Entry 3BQ0 (X-ray diffraction, 2.60 A resolution); this record covers chains A and P of the 3 polymer chains in the assembly.

# Chain A
Name: DNA polymerase IV
Organism: Sulfolobus acidocaldarius
Notes: EC 2.7.7.7
UniProt: Q4JB80 (DPO4_SULAC); residue numbers follow UniProt; this construct covers 1-354
Chain sequence (354 residues; row label = number of the first residue in the row):
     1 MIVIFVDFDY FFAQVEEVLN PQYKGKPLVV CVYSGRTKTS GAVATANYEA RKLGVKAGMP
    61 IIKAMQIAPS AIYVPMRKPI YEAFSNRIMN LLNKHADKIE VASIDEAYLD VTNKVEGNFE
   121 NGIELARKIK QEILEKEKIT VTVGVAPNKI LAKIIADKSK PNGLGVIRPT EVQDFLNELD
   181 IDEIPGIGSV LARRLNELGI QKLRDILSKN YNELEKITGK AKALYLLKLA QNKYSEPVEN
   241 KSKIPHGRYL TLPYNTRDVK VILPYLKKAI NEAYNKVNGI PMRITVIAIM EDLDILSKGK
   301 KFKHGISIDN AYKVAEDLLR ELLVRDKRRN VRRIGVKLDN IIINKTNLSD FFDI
Unresolved in the structure: 36-38, 345-354
Curated features (UniProtKB/Swiss-Prot):
  - active site: Glu106
  - binding site (Mg(2+)): Asp7, Asp105
  - site: Phe12 (Substrate discrimination)

# Chain P
Molecule: 10-nt DNA strand
Sequence (10 nucleotides; numbered 1 to 10; the number before each row is that of its first residue):
     1 GAAGCCGGCG

# How chain A and chain P interact
Pairs across the interface (15):
  Pro185(A) - DC9(P)  phosphate contact
  Gly186(A) - DG8(P)  phosphate contact
  Gly186(A) - DC9(P)  hydrogen bond to the phosphate
  Ile187(A) - DC9(P)  phosphate contact
  Gly188(A) - DG8(P)  hydrogen bond to the phosphate
  Gly188(A) - DC9(P)  phosphate contact
  Ser189(A) - DG8(P)  hydrogen bond to the phosphate
  Val190(A) - DG7(P)  phosphate contact
  Val190(A) - DG8(P)  hydrogen bond to the phosphate
  Leu191(A) - DG7(P)  phosphate contact
  Leu191(A) - DG8(P)  hydrogen bond to the phosphate
  Arg194(A) - DG7(P)  salt bridge to the phosphate
  Lys298(A) - DA2(P)  phosphate contact
  Arg325(A) - DA2(P)  salt bridge to the phosphate
  Arg325(A) - DA3(P)  salt bridge to the phosphate

# In short
10 residues of chain A face 5 of chain P across their interface; the contacts include 5 hydrogen bonds and 3
salt bridges. Among the polar pairs are Gly186(A)-DC9(P), Gly188(A)-DG8(P) and Ser189(A)-DG8(P).
Chain A is DNA polymerase IV (Sulfolobus acidocaldarius) and chain P is a 10-nt DNA strand; the structure,
Pre-insertion binary complex of Dbh DNA polymerase, was determined by X-ray diffraction together with 3BQ1 and
3BQ2 from the same study.
